PDB entry 8JHO | electron microscopy, 7.60 A resolution (low resolution: residue-level contacts below are approximate; hydrogen-bond / salt-bridge calls are withheld) | chains A and I of the 24 polymer chains in the assembly

== Chain A ==
Name: Histone H3
Organism: Xenopus laevis
UniProtKB: A0A310TTQ1 (A0A310TTQ1_XENLA); residues 1-135 here correspond to UniProt positions 2-136 (UniProt number = residue number + 1)
Amino-acid sequence (135 residues; row label = number of the first residue in the row):
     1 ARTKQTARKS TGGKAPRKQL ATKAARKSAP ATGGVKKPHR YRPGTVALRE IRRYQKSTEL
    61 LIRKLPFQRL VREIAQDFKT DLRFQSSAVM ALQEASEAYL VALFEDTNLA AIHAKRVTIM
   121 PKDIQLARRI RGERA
Disordered / not traced: 1-32, 135
Modified / non-standard residues: Lys36 (2-{[(2R)-2-amino-2-carboxyethyl]sulfanyl}-N,N,N-trimethylethanaminium; ML3)
Construct notes: engineered mutation Ala110 (Cys111 in A0A310TTQ1)

== Chain I ==
Molecule: Di-nucleosome template foward
Sequence (350 nucleotides; each row starts with the number of its first residue; numbers below 1 keep their minus sign (DA-6 is residue -6)):
    -6 ATTCGATATC GAGAATCCCG GTGCCGAGGC CGCTCAATTG GTCGTAGACA GCTCTAGCAC
    54 CGCTTAAACG CACGTACGCG CTGTCCCCCG CGTTTTAACC GCCAAGGGGA TTACTCCCTA
   114 GTCTCCAGGC ACGTGTCAGA TATATACATC CTGTGCATGT ATTGAAAGTA CTGCCAGTTC
   174 TAGACTGGAG AATCCCGGTG CCGAGGCCGC TCAATTGGTC GTAGACAGCT CTAGCACCGC
   234 TTAAACGCAC GTACGCGCTG TCCCCCGCGT TTTAACCGCC AAGGGGATTA CTCCCTAGTC
   294 TCCAGGCACG TGTCAGATAT ATACATCCTG TGCATGTATT GAACAGCGAT
Disordered / not traced: 334-343

== Interface between chain A and chain I ==
Pairs across the interface (24):
  His39(A) with DG183(I); DA184(I)
  Arg40(A) with DG260(I); DC261(I)
  Tyr41(A) with DA184(I); DG260(I); DC261(I)
  Arg42(A) with DG260(I)
  Pro43(A) with DG260(I)
  Gly44(A) with DC259(I); DG260(I)
  Thr45(A) with DG260(I)
  Val46(A) with DG260(I); DC261(I)
  Ala47(A) with DG260(I)
  Arg53(A) with DT186(I)
  Arg63(A) with DC269(I)
  Lys64(A) with DC269(I); DC270(I)
  Leu65(A) with DA268(I); DC269(I)
  Pro66(A) with DA268(I)
  Arg69(A) with DA268(I)
  Arg83(A) with DG277(I)
Also at the interface, not in a pair above, chain A (17 interface residues in all): Arg49
Also at the interface, not in a pair above, chain I (12 interface residues in all): DA185, DG276

== In short ==
The interface between chain A and chain I involves 17 residues on one side and 12 on the other.
Chain A is Histone H3 (Xenopus laevis) and chain I is Di-nucleosome template foward; the structure, Cryo-EM
structure of the histone deacetylase complex Rpd3S in complex with di-nucleosome, was determined by electron
microscopy (same publication as 8HXX, 8HXY, 8HXZ and 8HY0).
